Entry 8HD4 (X-ray diffraction, 2.68 A resolution); this record covers chain A.

[Chain A]
Molecule: Long-chain-fatty-acid--AMP ligase FadD23
Source organism: Mycobacterium tuberculosis H37Rv
Notes: EC 6.2.1.57
UniProt: P9WQ47 (FAA23_MYCTU); residue numbers follow UniProt; this construct covers 1-584
Chain sequence (605 residues; numbered -20 to 584; the number before each row is that of its first residue; numbers below 1 keep their minus sign (Met-20 is residue -20)):
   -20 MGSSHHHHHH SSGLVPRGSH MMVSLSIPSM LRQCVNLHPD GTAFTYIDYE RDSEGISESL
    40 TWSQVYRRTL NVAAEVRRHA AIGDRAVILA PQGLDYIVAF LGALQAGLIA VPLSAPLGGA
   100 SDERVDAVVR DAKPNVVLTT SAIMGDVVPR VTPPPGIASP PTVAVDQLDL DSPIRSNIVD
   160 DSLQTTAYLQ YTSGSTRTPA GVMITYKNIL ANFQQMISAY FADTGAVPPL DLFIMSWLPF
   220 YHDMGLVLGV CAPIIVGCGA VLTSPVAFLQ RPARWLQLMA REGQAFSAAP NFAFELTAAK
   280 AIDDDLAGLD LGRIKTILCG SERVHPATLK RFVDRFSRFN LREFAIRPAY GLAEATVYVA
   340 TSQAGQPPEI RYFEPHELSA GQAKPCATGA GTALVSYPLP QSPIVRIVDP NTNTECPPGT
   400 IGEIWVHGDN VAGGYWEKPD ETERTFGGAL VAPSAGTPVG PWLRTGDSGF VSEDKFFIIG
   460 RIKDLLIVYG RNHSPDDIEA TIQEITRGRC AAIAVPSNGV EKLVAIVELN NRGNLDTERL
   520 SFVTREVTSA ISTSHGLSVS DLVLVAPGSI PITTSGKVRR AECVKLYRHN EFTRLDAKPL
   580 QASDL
Disordered / not traced: -20 to 3, 96-100, 123-137, 154-159, 171-176, 512-514, 576-584
Sequence notes: initiating methionine (-20); expression tag (-19 to 0)
Residues lining bound ligands: palmitoyl adenylate (1TF): Phe192, Met195, Ile196, Tyr199, Phe200, His221, Asp222, Met223, Val226, Leu227, Ala231, Phe265, Leu297, Gly299, Ser300, Glu301, Arg302, Val303, Ala328, Tyr329, Gly330, Leu331, Ala332, Val336, Tyr337, Tyr376, Thr444, Asp446, Ile457, Arg460, Lys556
What the authors report for this chain:
  - binding site for palmitoyl adenylate: Phe192, Met195, Ile196, Tyr199, Phe200, His221, Asp222, Met223, Val226, Leu227, Ala231, Phe265, Leu297, Glu301, Arg302, Ala328, Tyr329, Gly330, Leu331, Ala332, Val336, Tyr376, Asp446
  - mutagenesis - H221A: decreased catalytic activity
  - contacts within the chain: Arg302-Asp476 (hydrogen bond), Arg310-Glu483 (hydrogen bond)
  - catalytic residues: His221 (proposed by the authors, not directly observed)
  - mutagenesis - F192S, M195S, F265S, S300A, D446A: abolished expression

[Summary]
Ligands of chain A: palmitoyl adenylate. From the paper: the catalytic residue His221; F192S, M195S and F265S,
among others, abolish expression; 6 substitutions were tested in all.
Chain A is Long-chain-fatty-acid--AMP ligase FadD23 (Mycobacterium tuberculosis H37Rv); the structure,
Full-length crystal structure of mycobacterium tuberculosis FadD23 in complex with AMPC16, was determined by
X-ray diffraction (same publication as 8HCZ and 8HDF).
